Entry 8SUO (X-ray diffraction, 3.30 A resolution); this record covers chains L and A of the 5 polymer chains in the assembly.

[Chain L]
Name: AZD3152 light chain
From: Homo sapiens
Notes: fragment: Fab
Chain sequence (215 residues; numbered 1 to 215; the number before each row is that of its first residue):
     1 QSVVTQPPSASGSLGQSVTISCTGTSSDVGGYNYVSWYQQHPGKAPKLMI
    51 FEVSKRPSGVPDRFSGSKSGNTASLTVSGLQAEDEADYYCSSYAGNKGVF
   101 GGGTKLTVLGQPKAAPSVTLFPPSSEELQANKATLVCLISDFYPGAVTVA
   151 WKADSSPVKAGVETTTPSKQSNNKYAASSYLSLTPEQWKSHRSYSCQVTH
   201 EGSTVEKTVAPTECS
Unresolved in the structure: 1, 215
Disulfide bonds: Cys22-Cys90, Cys137-Cys196

[Chain A]
Name: Spike protein S1
From: Severe acute respiratory syndrome coronavirus 2
Notes: fragment: receptor-binding domain
UniProt: P0DTC2 (SPIKE_SARS2); numbering as in UniProt (aligned over 333-527)
Chain sequence (195 residues; each row starts with the number of its first residue):
   333 TNLCPFDEVFNATRFASVYAWNRKRISNCVADYSVLYNFAPFFAFKCYGV
   383 SPTKLNDLCFTNVYADSFVIRGNEVSQIAPGQTGNIADYNYKLPDDFTGC
   433 VIAWNSNKLDSKVGGNYNYLYRLFRKSNLKPFERDISTEIYQAGNKPCNG
   483 VAGFNCYFPLRSYGFRPTYGVGHQPYRVVVLSFELLHAPATVCGP
Unresolved in the structure: 333
Disulfide bonds: Cys336-Cys361, Cys379-Cys432, Cys391-Cys525, Cys480-Cys488
Differences from the reference sequence: conflict Asp339 (Gly in P0DTC2), Phe371 (Ser in P0DTC2), Pro373 (Ser in P0DTC2), Phe375 (Ser in P0DTC2), Ala376 (Thr in P0DTC2), Asn405 (Asp in P0DTC2), Ser408 (Arg in P0DTC2), Asn417 (Lys in P0DTC2), Lys440 (Asn in P0DTC2), Asn477 (Ser in P0DTC2), Lys478 (Thr in P0DTC2), Ala484 (Glu in P0DTC2), Arg493 (Gln in P0DTC2), Arg498 (Gln in P0DTC2), Tyr501 (Asn in P0DTC2), His505 (Tyr in P0DTC2)
UniProt features mapped onto this chain:
  - region: Asn448 to Phe456 (Immunodominant HLA epitope recognized by the CD8+)
  - glycosylation: Asn343 (N-linked (GlcNAc...) (complex) asparagine)
  - natural variant: Asp339 (G339D: In strain: Omicron/BA.1, Omicron/BA.2 and 4 more; this construct carries the variant), Arg346 (R346K: In strain: Mu/B.1.621; R346T: In strain: Omicron/BQ.1.1, Omicron/XBB.1.5 and 1 more), Leu368 (L368I: In strain: Omicron/XBB.1.5, Omicron/EG.5.1), Phe371 (S371F: In strain: Omicron/BA.2, Omicron/BA.2.12.1 and 6 more; this construct carries the variant), Pro373 (S373P: In strain: Omicron/BA.1, Omicron/BA.2 and 7 more; this construct carries the variant), Phe375 (S375F: In strain: Omicron/BA.1, Omicron/BA.2 and 7 more; this construct carries the variant), Ala376 (T376A: In strain: Omicron/BA.2, Omicron/BA.2.12.1 and 5 more; this construct carries the variant), Asn405 (D405N: In strain: Omicron/BA.2, Omicron/BA.2.12.1 and 6 more; this construct carries the variant), Ser408 (R408S: In strain: Omicron/BA.2, Omicron/BA.2.12.1 and 6 more; this construct carries the variant), Asn417 (K417N: In strain: Beta/B.1.351, Omicron/BA.1 and 8 more; this construct carries the variant), Lys440 (N440K: In strain: Omicron/BA.1, Omicron/BA.2 and 7 more; this construct carries the variant), Lys444 (K444T: In strain: Omicron/BQ.1.1), 16 further natural variant entries in UniProt
  - mutagenesis: Asn343 (N343Q: Reduced viral infectivity), Leu452 (L452R: Increased resistance to neutralizing antibodies. Decreases HLA binding to NF9 epitope. Increased binding affinity to human ACE2), Tyr453 (Y453F: Decreased HLA binding to NF9 epitope. Increased binding affinity to human ACE2), Ala475 (A475V: Increased resistance to neutralizing antibodies), Val483 (V483A: Increased resistance to neutralizing antibodies), Phe490 (F490L: Increased resistance to neutralizing antibodies and human covalescent sera neutralization), His519 (H519P: Increased resistance to human covalescent sera neutralization)

[Interface between chain L and chain A]
Pairs across the interface (9; chain L residue first):
  Tyr32(L) with Thr415(A)
  Asn33(L) with Asn405(A), hydrogen bond
  Tyr34(L) with Glu406(A), hydrogen bond; Gln409(A), hydrogen bond; Gly416(A); Asn417(A), hydrogen bond (side chain-backbone)
  Lys55(L) with Tyr453(A), hydrogen bond
  Tyr93(L) with Thr415(A), hydrogen bond
  Gly95(L) with Thr415(A)
Also at the interface, not in a pair above, chain L (7 interface residues in all): Glu52
Also at the interface, not in a pair above, chain A (8 interface residues in all): Arg403

[Overview]
7 residues of chain L and 8 residues of chain A are in contact, with 6 hydrogen bonds. Polar contacts include
Asn33(L)-Asn405(A), Tyr34(L)-Glu406(A) and Tyr34(L)-Gln409(A). From UniProt: 7 mutagenesis sites on chain A.
Here chain L is AZD3152 light chain (Homo sapiens) and chain A is Spike protein S1 (Severe acute respiratory
syndrome coronavirus 2). Entry 8SUO (BA.2/AZD1061/AZD3152 structure analysis) was determined by X-ray
diffraction.
